Entry 7TTD (X-ray diffraction, 2.27 A resolution); this record covers chains D and E of the 5 polymer chains in the assembly.

== Chain D ==
Protein: Tubulin beta chain
Source organism: Sus scrofa
Reference sequence: A0A287AGU7 (A0A287AGU7_PIG); residue numbers follow UniProt; this construct covers 1-433
Chain sequence (433 residues; each row starts with the number of its first residue):
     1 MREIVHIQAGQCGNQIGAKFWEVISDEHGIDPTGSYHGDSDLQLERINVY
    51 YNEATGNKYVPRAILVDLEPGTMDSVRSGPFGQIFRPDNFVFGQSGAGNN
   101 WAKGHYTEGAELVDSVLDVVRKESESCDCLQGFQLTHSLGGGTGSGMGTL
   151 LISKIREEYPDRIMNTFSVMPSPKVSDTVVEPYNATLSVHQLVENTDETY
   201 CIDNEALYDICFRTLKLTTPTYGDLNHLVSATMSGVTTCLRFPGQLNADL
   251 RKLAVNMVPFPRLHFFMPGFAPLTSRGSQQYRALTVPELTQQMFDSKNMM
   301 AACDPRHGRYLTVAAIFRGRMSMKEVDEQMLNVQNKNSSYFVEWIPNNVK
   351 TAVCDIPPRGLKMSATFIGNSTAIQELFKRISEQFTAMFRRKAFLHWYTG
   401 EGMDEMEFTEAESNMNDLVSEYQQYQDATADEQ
Not modelled in the structure: 432-433
Small-molecule neighbours:
  - GTP (guanosine-5'-triphosphate): Ala-9, Gly-10, Gln-11, Cys-12, Gln-15, Ile-16, Asp-67, Gly-96, Ala-97, Gly-98, Asn-99, Ser-138, Gly-140, Gly-141, Gly-142, Thr-143, Gly-144, Val-169, Pro-171, Val-175, Ser-176, Glu-181, Asn-204, Leu-207, Tyr-222, Leu-225, Asn-226
  - JUL (7-methoxy-4-[2-(morpholin-4-yl)-6,7-dihydro-5H-cyclopenta[d]pyrimidin-4-yl]-3,4-dihydroquinoxalin-2(1H)-one): Tyr-200, Val-236, Thr-237, Cys-239, Leu-240, Leu-246, Ala-248, Asp-249, Leu-250, Lys-252, Leu-253, Asn-256, Met-257, Thr-312, Val-313, Ala-314, Ala-315, Ile-316, Asn-348, Val-349, Lys-350, Thr-351, Ala-352

== Chain E ==
Protein: Stathmin-4
Source organism: Rattus norvegicus
Reference sequence: P63043 (STMN4_RAT); residues 5-145 here correspond to UniProt positions 49-189 (UniProt number = residue number + 44)
Chain sequence (143 residues; row label = number of the first residue in the row):
     3 MADMEVIELNKATSGQSWEVILKPPSFDGVPEFNASLPRRRDPSLEEIQK
    53 KLEAAEERRKYQEAELLKHLAEKREHEREVIQKAIEENNNFIKMAKEKLA
   103 QKMESNKENREAHLAAMLERLQEKDKHAEEVRKNKELKEEASR
Not modelled in the structure: 3-6, 35-44, 141-145
Differences from the reference sequence: initiating methionine (3); expression tag (4); engineered mutation Ala-14 (Cys58 in P63043), Trp-20 (Phe64 in P63043)
UniProt features mapped onto this chain:
  - modified residue: Ser-46 (Phosphoserine)

== Chain D / chain E interface ==
Contacting residue pairs (26; chain D residue first):
  Tyr-106(D) with His-129(E), hydrogen bond; Ala-130(E), hydrophobic; Val-133(E), hydrophobic; Arg-134(E), hydrogen bond (backbone-side chain)
  Thr-107(D) with Lys-137(E)
  Ala-110(D) with Arg-134(E)
  Ser-153(D) with Leu-123(E)
  Lys-154(D) with Asp-127(E), salt bridge
  Arg-156(D) with Leu-123(E)
  Glu-157(D) with Leu-120(E); Leu-123(E); Gln-124(E); Asp-127(E)
  Pro-160(D) with Leu-116(E), hydrophobic; Met-119(E)
  Gln-191(D) with Lys-126(E)
  Asn-195(D) with Leu-123(E); Lys-126(E)
  Thr-399(D) with Lys-140(E)
  Gly-400(D) with Lys-137(E)
  Glu-401(D) with Val-133(E); Lys-137(E), salt bridge
  Gly-402(D) with Val-133(E); Asn-136(E), hydrogen bond (backbone-side chain); Lys-137(E)
  Glu-407(D) with His-129(E), salt bridge
Also at the interface, not in a pair above, chain D (16 interface residues in all): Met-403

== In short ==
16 residues of chain D and 14 residues of chain E are in contact, with 3 hydrogen bonds and 3 salt bridges.
Among the polar pairs are Lys-154(D)/Asp-127(E), Glu-401(D)/Lys-137(E) and Glu-407(D)/His-129(E). Bound to
chain D: GTP and compound JUL.
Chain D is Tubulin beta chain (Sus scrofa) and chain E is Stathmin-4 (Rattus norvegicus); the structure,
Tubulin-RB3_SLD in complex with compound 12e, was determined by X-ray diffraction together with 7TTE and 7TTF
from the same study.
